PDB entry 6DFC | X-ray diffraction, 1.85 A resolution | chains A and D of the 3 polymer chains in the assembly

[Chain A]
Name: Transcriptional regulator Kaiso
Source organism: Homo sapiens
UniProt: Q86T24 (KAISO_HUMAN); residue numbers follow UniProt; this construct covers 471-604
Amino-acid sequence (134 residues; each row starts with the number of its first residue):
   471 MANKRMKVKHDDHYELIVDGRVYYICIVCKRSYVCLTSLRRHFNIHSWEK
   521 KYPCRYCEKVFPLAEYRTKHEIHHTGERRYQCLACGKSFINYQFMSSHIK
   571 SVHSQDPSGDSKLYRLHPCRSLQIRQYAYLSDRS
Disordered / not traced: 471-480, 598-604
UniProt features mapped onto this chain:
  - zinc finger: Tyr-494 to His-516 (C2H2-type 1), Tyr-522 to His-544 (C2H2-type 2), Tyr-550 to His-573 (C2H2-type 3)
  - motif: Met-471 to His-480 (Nuclear localization signal)
  - cross-link (Glycyl lysine isopeptide (Lys-Gly)): Lys-474 (interchain with G-Cter in SUMO2), Lys-479 (interchain with G-Cter in SUMO2), Lys-539 (interchain with G-Cter in SUMO2), Lys-570 (interchain with G-Cter in SUMO2), Lys-582 (interchain with G-Cter in SUMO2)
  - mutagenesis: Cys-552 (C552R: Abrogates both sequence-specific and methylation-dependent DNA-binding)
Bound ions: Zn2+ site 1: Cys-496, Cys-499, His-512, His-516; Zn2+ site 2: Cys-524, Cys-527, His-540, His-544; Zn2+ site 3: Cys-552, Cys-555, His-568, His-573

[Chain D]
Molecule: 18-nt DNA strand
Sequence (18 nucleotides; row label = number of the first residue in the row):
     1 TGCTTCUTGCCAATAACG

[How chain A and chain D interact]
Residue-residue contacts (26):
  Arg-501(A) with DT8(D), salt bridge to the phosphate
  Tyr-503(A) with DT8(D), hydrogen bond to the phosphate; DG9(D), phosphate contact
  Val-504(A) with DG9(D), hydrogen bond to the phosphate
  Cys-505(A) with DG9(D), phosphate contact
  Ser-508(A) with DT8(D), sugar contact; DG9(D), hydrogen bond to the phosphate
  Arg-511(A) with DT8(D), base contact; DG9(D), hydrogen bond to the base; DC10(D), base contact
  His-512(A) with DT8(D), salt bridge to the phosphate
  Ile-515(A) with DU7(D), phosphate contact
  Leu-533(A) with DT8(D), base contact
  Tyr-536(A) with DC6(D), sugar contact; DU7(D), hydrogen bond to the phosphate; DT8(D), base contact
  His-543(A) with DT5(D), salt bridge to the phosphate
  Gln-563(A) with DT5(D), base contact; DC6(D), base contact
  Phe-564(A) with DT4(D), phosphate contact
  Arg-595(A) with DA13(D), phosphate contact; DT14(D), phosphate contact
  Gln-596(A) with DA13(D), sugar contact; DT14(D), phosphate contact
  Tyr-597(A) with DA12(D), phosphate contact; DA13(D), phosphate contact
Also at the interface, not in a pair above, chain A (20 interface residues in all): Ser-502, Thr-507, Glu-535, Asn-561
Also at the interface, not in a pair above, chain D (12 interface residues in all): DC3, DC11

[Overview]
The interface between chain A and chain D involves 20 residues on one side and 12 on the other; the contacts
include 5 hydrogen bonds and 3 salt bridges. Among the polar pairs are Arg-511(A)/DG9(D), Tyr-503(A)/DT8(D)
and Val-504(A)/DG9(D).
Here chain A is Transcriptional regulator Kaiso (Homo sapiens) and chain D is an 18-nt DNA strand. Entry 6DFC
(Kaiso (ZBTB33) zinc finger DNA binding domain in complex with the specific Kaiso binding sequence (KBS) ...)
was determined by X-ray diffraction (same publication as 6DF5, 6DF8, 6DF9, 6DFA, 6DFB and 6V8U).
